Entry 8Y1D (electron microscopy, 2.70 A resolution); this record covers chains B and C of the 5 polymer chains in the assembly.

# Chain B (and C)
Protein: Spike glycoprotein
From: Human coronavirus HKU1 (isolate N2)
Notes: chain C of this document is another copy of the same molecule, construct and numbering; everything in this record applies to it too
UniProtKB: Q14EB0 (SPIKE_CVHN2); numbering as in UniProt (aligned over 1-1290)
Amino-acid sequence (1290 residues; numbered 1 to 1290; the number before each row is that of its first residue):
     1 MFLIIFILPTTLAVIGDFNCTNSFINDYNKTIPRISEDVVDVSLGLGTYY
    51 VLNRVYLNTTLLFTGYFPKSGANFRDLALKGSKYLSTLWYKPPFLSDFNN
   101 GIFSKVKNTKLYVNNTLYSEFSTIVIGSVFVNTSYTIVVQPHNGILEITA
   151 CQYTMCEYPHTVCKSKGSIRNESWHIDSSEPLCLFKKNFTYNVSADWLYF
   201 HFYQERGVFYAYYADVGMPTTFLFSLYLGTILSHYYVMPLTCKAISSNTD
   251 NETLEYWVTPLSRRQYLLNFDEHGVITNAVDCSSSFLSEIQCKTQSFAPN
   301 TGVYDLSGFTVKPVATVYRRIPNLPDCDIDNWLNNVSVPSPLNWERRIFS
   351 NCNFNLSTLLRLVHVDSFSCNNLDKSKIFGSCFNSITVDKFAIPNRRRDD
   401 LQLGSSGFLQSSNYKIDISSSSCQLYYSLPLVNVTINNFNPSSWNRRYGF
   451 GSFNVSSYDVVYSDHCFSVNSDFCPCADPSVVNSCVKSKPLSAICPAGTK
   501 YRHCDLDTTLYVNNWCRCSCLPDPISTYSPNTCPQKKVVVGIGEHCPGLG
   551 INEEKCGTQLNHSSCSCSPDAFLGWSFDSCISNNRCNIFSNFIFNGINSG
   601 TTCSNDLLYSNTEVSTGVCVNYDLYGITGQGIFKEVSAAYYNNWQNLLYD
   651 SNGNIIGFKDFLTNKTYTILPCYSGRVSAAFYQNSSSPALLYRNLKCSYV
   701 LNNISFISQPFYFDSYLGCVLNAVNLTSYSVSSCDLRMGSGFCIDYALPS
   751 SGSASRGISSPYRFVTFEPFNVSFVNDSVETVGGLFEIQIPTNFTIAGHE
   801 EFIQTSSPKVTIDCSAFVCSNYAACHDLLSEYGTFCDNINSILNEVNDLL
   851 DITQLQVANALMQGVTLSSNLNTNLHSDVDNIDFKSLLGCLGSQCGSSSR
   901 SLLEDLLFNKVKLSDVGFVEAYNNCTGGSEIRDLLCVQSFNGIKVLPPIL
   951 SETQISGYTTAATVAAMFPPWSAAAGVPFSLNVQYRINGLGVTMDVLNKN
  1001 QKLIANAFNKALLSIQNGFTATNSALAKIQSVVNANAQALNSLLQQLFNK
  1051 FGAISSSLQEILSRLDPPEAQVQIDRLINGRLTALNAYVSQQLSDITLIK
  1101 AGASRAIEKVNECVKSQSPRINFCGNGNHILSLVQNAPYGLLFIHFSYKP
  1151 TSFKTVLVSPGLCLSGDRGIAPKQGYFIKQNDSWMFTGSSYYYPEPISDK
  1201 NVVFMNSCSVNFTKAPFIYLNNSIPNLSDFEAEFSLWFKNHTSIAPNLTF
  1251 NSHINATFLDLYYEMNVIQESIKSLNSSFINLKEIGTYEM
Not modelled in the structure: 1-13, 1222-1290
Disulfide bonds: Cys20-Cys156, Cys151-Cys183, Cys163-Cys242, Cys282-Cys292, Cys327-Cys352, Cys370-Cys423, Cys382-Cys603, Cys466-Cys546, Cys474-Cys495, Cys476-Cys565, Cys485-Cys516, Cys504-Cys518, Cys520-Cys533, Cys556-Cys567, Cys580-Cys586, Cys619-Cys672, Cys697-Cys719, Cys734-Cys743, Cys814-Cys836, Cys819-Cys825, Cys890-Cys895, Cys925-Cys936, Cys1113-Cys1124, Cys1163-Cys1208
Glycans and other covalent adducts: N-acetylglucosamine (NAG) linked to Asn19, Asn29, Asn58, Asn114, Asn132, Asn171, Asn188, Asn192, Asn251, Asn335, Asn355, Asn433, Asn454, Asn664, Asn684, Asn703, Asn725, Asn771, Asn776, Asn793, Asn924, Asn1211
Sequence notes: conflict Gly752 (Arg in Q14EB0), Ser753 (Arg in Q14EB0), Ala754 (Lys in Q14EB0), Ser755 (Arg in Q14EB0), Pro1067 (Asn in Q14EB0), Pro1068 (Leu in Q14EB0)
Ligand contacts: N-acetylglucosamine (NAG; 2-acetamido-2-deoxy-beta-D-glucopyranose): Asp880, Asn881, Gln1001
UniProt features mapped onto this chain:
  - region: Ser901 to Tyr922 (Fusion peptide 1), Glu920 to Phe940 (Fusion peptide 2), Ala1245 to Glu1284 (Heptad repeat 2)
  - site (Cleavage): Arg756, Gly757, Arg900, Ser901
  - glycosylation (N-linked (GlcNAc...) asparagine): Asn19, Asn29, Asn58, Asn114, Asn132, Asn171, Asn188, Asn192, Asn251, Asn335, Asn355, Asn433, Asn454, Asn561, Asn664, Asn684, Asn703, Asn725, Asn771, Asn776 and 10 more in UniProt

# Chain B / chain C interface
Pairs across the interface - 127 pairs, chain B then chain C:
  Asn323(B) - Phe185(C)
  Asn323(B) - Lys186(C)
  Leu324(B) - Cys183(C)
  Ile348(B) - Glu180(C)
  Ser350(B) - Glu180(C)  hydrogen bond
  Asn351(B) - Pro181(C)
  Asn351(B) - Cys183(C)  hydrogen bond (side chain-backbone)
  Asn384(B) - Leu182(C)
  Thr601(B) - Cys183(C)
  Thr628(B) - Gln1059(C)
  Thr628(B) - Glu1060(C)
  Gln630(B) - Asn821(C)
  Tyr640(B) - Leu57(C)  hydrophobic
  Trp644(B) - Tyr50(C)  hydrophobic
  Trp644(B) - Leu52(C)
  Trp644(B) - Asn53(C)
  Trp644(B) - Thr221(C)
  Gln645(B) - Asn53(C)
  Gln645(B) - Arg54(C)
  Gln645(B) - Val55(C)
  Asn646(B) - Asn53(C)  hydrogen bond (backbone-backbone)
  Leu647(B) - Asn53(C)  hydrogen bond (backbone-backbone)
  Leu647(B) - Arg54(C)
  Leu647(B) - Val55(C)  hydrogen bond (backbone-backbone)
  Leu648(B) - Val55(C)
  Leu648(B) - Leu57(C)  hydrophobic
  Tyr649(B) - Arg54(C)
  Tyr649(B) - Val55(C)  hydrogen bond (backbone-backbone)
  Tyr649(B) - Tyr56(C)  hydrophobic
  Asp650(B) - Tyr56(C)
  Ser651(B) - Thr59(C)  hydrogen bond
  Ser651(B) - Thr60(C)
  Asn652(B) - Gln1045(C)
  Asn654(B) - Val937(C)
  Asn654(B) - Phe1048(C)
  Ile656(B) - Arg932(C)
  Ile669(B) - Arg932(C)  hydrogen bond (backbone-side chain)
  Leu670(B) - Ile931(C)
  Pro671(B) - Arg932(C)
  Pro671(B) - Phe940(C)  hydrophobic
  Cys672(B) - Phe940(C)
  Tyr673(B) - Phe940(C)  hydrophobic
  Ser674(B) - Phe940(C)
  Arg676(B) - Thr811(C)
  Arg676(B) - Asp813(C)  salt bridge
  Arg693(B) - Lys944(C)
  Arg693(B) - Leu946(C)
  Asn694(B) - Val919(C)  hydrogen bond (side chain-backbone)
  Asn694(B) - Tyr922(C)
  Asn694(B) - Asn923(C)
  Asn694(B) - Lys944(C)  hydrogen bond
  Leu695(B) - Thr926(C)
  Tyr716(B) - Val916(C)
  Arg737(B) - Ile949(C)
  Gly739(B) - Pro948(C)
  Ser740(B) - Pro948(C)  hydrogen bond (backbone-backbone)
  Ser740(B) - Ile949(C)
  Ser740(B) - Ser951(C)
  Gly741(B) - Ile949(C)  hydrogen bond (backbone-backbone)
  Gly741(B) - Ser951(C)
  Gly741(B) - Gln954(C)
  Phe767(B) - Leu950(C)  hydrophobic
  Phe767(B) - Gln954(C)  hydrogen bond (backbone-side chain)
  Glu768(B) - Gln954(C)  hydrogen bond
  Glu768(B) - Tyr958(C)  hydrogen bond
  Pro769(B) - Leu855(C)  hydrophobic
  Pro769(B) - Tyr958(C)
  Phe770(B) - Leu855(C)
  Phe770(B) - Ala858(C)  hydrophobic
  Phe770(B) - Asn859(C)
  Phe770(B) - Tyr958(C)
  Val772(B) - Met862(C)  hydrophobic
  Val772(B) - Val865(C)
  Ser773(B) - Val865(C)
  Ser773(B) - Thr866(C)
  Ser773(B) - Leu867(C)  hydrogen bond (backbone-backbone)
  Phe774(B) - Leu867(C)
  Phe774(B) - Ser868(C)
  Phe774(B) - Ser869(C)
  Val775(B) - Thr866(C)
  Val775(B) - Leu867(C)  hydrogen bond (backbone-backbone)
  Val775(B) - Ser868(C)
  Val775(B) - Ser869(C)  hydrogen bond (backbone-backbone)
  Asn776(B) - Ser869(C)  hydrogen bond
  Asn776(B) - Asn870(C)
  Asp777(B) - Ser868(C)  hydrogen bond (backbone-side chain)
  Asp777(B) - Asn870(C)  hydrogen bond (backbone-side chain)
  Val779(B) - Ser868(C)
  Val779(B) - Leu871(C)  hydrophobic
  Val779(B) - His876(C)
  Val779(B) - Pro969(C)
  Phe786(B) - Pro969(C)  hydrophobic
  Phe786(B) - Trp971(C)  hydrophobic
  Glu787(B) - Pro969(C)
  Ile788(B) - Pro969(C)
  Gln1046(B) - Phe835(C)
  Asn1049(B) - Glu831(C)
  Asn1049(B) - Tyr832(C)
  Asn1049(B) - Gly833(C)
  Lys1050(B) - Glu831(C)
  Phe1051(B) - Glu831(C)  hydrogen bond (backbone-backbone)
  Phe1051(B) - Tyr832(C)  hydrophobic
  Gly1052(B) - Glu831(C)  hydrogen bond (backbone-side chain)
  Ala1053(B) - Glu831(C)
  Gln1091(B) - Ile842(C)
  Ser1094(B) - Leu1093(C)
  Thr1097(B) - Thr1097(C)
  Leu1098(B) - Thr1097(C)
  Pro1119(B) - Pro1119(C)
  Arg1120(B) - Glu1108(C)  salt bridge
  Arg1120(B) - Glu1112(C)  salt bridge
  Arg1120(B) - Arg1120(C)
  Ile1121(B) - Glu1112(C)
  Ile1121(B) - Ser1116(C)
  Asn1122(B) - Asn1111(C)  hydrogen bond (side chain-backbone)
  Asn1126(B) - Gln863(C)  hydrogen bond (backbone-side chain)
  Pro1160(B) - Leu981(C)  hydrophobic
  Ala1171(B) - Tyr985(C)
  Tyr1176(B) - Gly976(C)  hydrogen bond (side chain-backbone)
  Met1205(B) - Met994(C)  hydrophobic
  Asn1206(B) - Asp995(C)
  Ser1207(B) - Asp995(C)  hydrogen bond
  Ser1207(B) - Asn998(C)
  Cys1208(B) - Asn998(C)
  Ser1209(B) - Gln984(C)
  Ser1209(B) - Asn998(C)  hydrogen bond
  Val1210(B) - Gln1001(C)
Interface residues without a listed pair, chain B (89 interface residues in all): Ser307, Pro322, Gly600, Tyr625, Gly626, Tyr641, Gly653, Ile655, Asn771, Ser778, Ser1042, Thr1083, Ala1087, Phe1123, Phe1212
Interface residues without a listed pair, chain C (97 interface residues in all): Leu61, Leu184, Lys187, Phe222, His273, Ile812, Tyr822, Thr834, Asn838, Leu849, Gly928, Leu934, Ser939, Pro947, Phe968, Pro970, Pro978, Ser1057, Asn1086, Lys1100, Ser1118

# Summary
The interface between chain B and chain C involves 89 residues on one side and 97 on the other; the contacts
include 28 hydrogen bonds and 3 salt bridges. Among the polar pairs are Arg676(B)-Asp813(C),
Arg1120(B)-Glu1108(C) and Arg1120(B)-Glu1112(C). Chain B binds N-acetylglucosamine.
Chain B and chain C are both Spike glycoprotein (Human coronavirus HKU1 (isolate N2)); the structure, 2up-TM
conformation of HKU1-B S protein after incubation of the receptor, was determined by electron microscopy,
deposited together with 8Y1E.
